Entry 4BED (electron microscopy, 9.00 A resolution (very low resolution: no residue pairs are listed; an interface is given only as per-side residue counts)); this record covers chains A and B of the 4 polymer chains in the assembly.

[Chain A]
Protein: Hemocyanin KLH1
Organism: Megathura crenulata
Reference sequence: Q53IP9 (Q53IP9_MEGCR); aligned to UniProt positions 17-1680 over residues 1-1664 (the alignment contains insertions or deletions, so no single offset holds)
Amino-acid sequence (1664 residues; numbered 1 to 1664; the number before each row is that of its first residue):
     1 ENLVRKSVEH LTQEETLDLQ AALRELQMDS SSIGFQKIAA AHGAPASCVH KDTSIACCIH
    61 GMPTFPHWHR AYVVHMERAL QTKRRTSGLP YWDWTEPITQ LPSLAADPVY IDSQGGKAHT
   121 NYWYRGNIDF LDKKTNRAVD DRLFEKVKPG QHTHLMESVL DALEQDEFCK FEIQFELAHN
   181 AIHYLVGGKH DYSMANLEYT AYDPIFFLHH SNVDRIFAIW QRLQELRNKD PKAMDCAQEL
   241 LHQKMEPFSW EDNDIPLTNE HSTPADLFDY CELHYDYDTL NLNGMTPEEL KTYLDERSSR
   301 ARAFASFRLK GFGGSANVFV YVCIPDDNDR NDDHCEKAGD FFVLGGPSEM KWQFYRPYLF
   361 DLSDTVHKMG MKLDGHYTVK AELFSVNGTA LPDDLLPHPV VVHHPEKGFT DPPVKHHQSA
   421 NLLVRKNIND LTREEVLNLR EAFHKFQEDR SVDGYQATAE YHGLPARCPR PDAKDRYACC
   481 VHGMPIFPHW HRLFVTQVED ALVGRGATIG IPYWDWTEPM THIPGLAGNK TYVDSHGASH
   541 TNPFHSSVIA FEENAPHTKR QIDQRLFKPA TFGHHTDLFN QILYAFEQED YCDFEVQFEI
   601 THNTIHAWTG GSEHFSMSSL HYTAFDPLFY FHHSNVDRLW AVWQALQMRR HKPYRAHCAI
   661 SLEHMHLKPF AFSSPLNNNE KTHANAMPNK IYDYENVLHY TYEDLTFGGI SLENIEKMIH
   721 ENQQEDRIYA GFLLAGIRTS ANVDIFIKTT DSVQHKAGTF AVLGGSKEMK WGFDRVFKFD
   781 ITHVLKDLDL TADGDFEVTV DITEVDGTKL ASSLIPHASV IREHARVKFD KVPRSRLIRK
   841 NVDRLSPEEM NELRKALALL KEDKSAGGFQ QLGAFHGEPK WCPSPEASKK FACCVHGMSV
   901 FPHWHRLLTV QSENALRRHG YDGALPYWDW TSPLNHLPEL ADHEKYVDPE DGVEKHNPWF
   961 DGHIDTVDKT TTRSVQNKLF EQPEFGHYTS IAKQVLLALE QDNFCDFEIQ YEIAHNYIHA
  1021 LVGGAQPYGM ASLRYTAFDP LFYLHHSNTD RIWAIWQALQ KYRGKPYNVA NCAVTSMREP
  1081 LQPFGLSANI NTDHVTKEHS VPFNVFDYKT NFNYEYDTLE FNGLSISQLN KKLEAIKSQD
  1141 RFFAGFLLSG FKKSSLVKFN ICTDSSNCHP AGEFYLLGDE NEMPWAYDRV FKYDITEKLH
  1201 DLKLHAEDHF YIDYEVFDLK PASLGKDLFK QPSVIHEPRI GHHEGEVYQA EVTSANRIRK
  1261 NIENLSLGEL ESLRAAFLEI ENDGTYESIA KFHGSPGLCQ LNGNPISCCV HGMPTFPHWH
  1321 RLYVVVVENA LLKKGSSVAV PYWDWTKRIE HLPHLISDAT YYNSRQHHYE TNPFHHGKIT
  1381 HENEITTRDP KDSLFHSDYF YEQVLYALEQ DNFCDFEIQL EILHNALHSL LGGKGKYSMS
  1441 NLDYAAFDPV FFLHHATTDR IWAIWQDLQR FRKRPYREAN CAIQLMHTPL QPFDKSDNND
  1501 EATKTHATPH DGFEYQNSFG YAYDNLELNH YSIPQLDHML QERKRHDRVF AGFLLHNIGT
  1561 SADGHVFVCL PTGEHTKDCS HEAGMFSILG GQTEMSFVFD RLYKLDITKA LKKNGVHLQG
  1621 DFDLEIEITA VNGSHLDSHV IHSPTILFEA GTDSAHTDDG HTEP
Construct notes: conflict Asp129 (Gly145 in Q53IP9), Val139 (Ala155 in Q53IP9), Ala162 (Pro178 in Q53IP9), Ala178 (Pro194 in Q53IP9), Tyr275 (Asn in Q53IP9); insertion (259-274)
Disulfide bonds: Cys48-Cys57, Cys169-Cys236, Cys323-Cys335, Cys468-Cys479, Cys592-Cys658, Cys882-Cys893, Cys1005-Cys1072, Cys1162-Cys1168, Cys1299-Cys1308, Cys1414-Cys1481, Cys1569-Cys1579
Ion coordination: cu2-o2 cluster Cu site 1: His42, His60, His69, His179, His183, His210; cu2-o2 cluster Cu site 2: His462, His482, His491, His602, His606, His633; cu2-o2 cluster Cu site 3: His876, His896, His905, His1015, His1019, His1046; cu2-o2 cluster Cu site 4: His1293, His1311, His1320, His1424, His1428, His1455
Small-molecule neighbours:
  - cu2-o2 cluster (CUO), molecule 1: His42, Cys58, His60, Phe65, His69, His179, His183, Leu197, Phe206, His210
  - cu2-o2 cluster (CUO), molecule 2: His462, Cys480, His482, Phe487, His491, His602, His606, Thr623, Phe629, His633, Leu763
  - cu2-o2 cluster (CUO), molecule 3: His876, Cys894, His896, Phe901, His905, His1015, His1019, Leu1033, Phe1042, His1046, Leu1177
  - cu2-o2 cluster (CUO), molecule 4: His1293, Cys1309, His1311, Phe1316, His1320, His1424, His1428, Phe1451, His1455

[Chain B]
Protein: Hemocyanin KLH1
Organism: Megathura crenulata
Reference sequence: Q53IP9 (Q53IP9_MEGCR); residues 1665-3398 here correspond to UniProt positions 1675-3408 (UniProt number = residue number + 10)
Amino-acid sequence (1734 residues; each row starts with the number of its first residue):
  1665 VMIRKDITQL DKRQQLSLVK ALESMKADHS SDGFQAIASF HALPPLCPSP AASKRFACCV
  1725 HGMATFPQWH RLYTVQFQDS LRKHGAVVGL PYWDWTLPRS ELPELLTVST IHDPETGRDI
  1785 PNPFIGSKIE FEGENVHTKR DINRDRLFQG STKTHHNWFI EQALLALEQT NYCDFEVQFE
  1845 IMHNGVHTWV GGKEPYGIGH LHYASYDPLF YIHHSQTDRI WAIWQSLQRF RGLSGSEANC
  1905 AVNLMKTPLK PFSFGAPYNL NDHTHDFSKP EDTFDYQKFG YIYDTLEFAG WSIRGIDHIV
  1965 RNRQEHSRVF AGFLLEGFGT SATVDFQVCR TAGDCEDAGY FTVLGGEKEM PWAFDRLYKY
  2025 DITETLDKMN LRHDEIFQIE VTITSYDGTV LDSGLIPTPS IIYDPAHHDI SSHHLSLNKV
  2085 RHDLSTLSER DIGSLKYALS SLQADTSADG FAAIASFHGL PAKCNDSHNN EVACCIHGMP
  2145 TFPHWHRLYT LQFEQALRRH GSSVAVPYWD WTKPIHNIPH LFTDKEYYDV WRNKVMPNPF
  2205 ARGYVPSHDT YTVRDVQEGL FHLTSTGEHS ALLNQALLAL EQHDYCDFAV QFEVMHNTIH
  2265 YLVGGPQVYS LSSLHYASYD PIFFIHHSFV DKVWAVWQAL QEKRGLPSDR ADCAVSLMTQ
  2325 NMRPFHYEIN HNQFTKKHAV PNDVFKYELL GYRYDNLEIG GMNLHEIEKE IKDKQHHVRV
  2385 FAGFLLHGIR TSADVQFQIC KTSEDCHHGG QIFVLGGTKE MAWAYNRLFK YDITHALHDA
  2445 HITPEDVFHP SEPFFIKVSV TAVNGTVLPA SILHAPTIIY EPGLDHHEDH HSSSMAGHGV
  2505 RKEINTLTTA EVDNLKDAMR AVMADHGPNG YQAIAAFHGN PPMCPMPDGK NYSCCTHGMA
  2565 TFPHWHRLYT KQMEDALTAH GARVGLPYWD GTTAFTALPT FVTDEEDNPF HHGHIDYLGV
  2625 DTTRSPRDKL FNDPERGSES FFYRQVLLAL EQTDFCQFEV QFEITHNAIH SWTGGLTPYG
  2685 MSTLEYTTYD PLFWLHHANT DRIWAIWQAL QEYRGLPYDH ANCEIQAMKR PLRPFSDPIN
  2745 HNAFTHSNAK PTDVFEYSRF NFQYDNLRFH GMTIKKLEHE LEKQKEEDRT FAAFLLHGIK
  2805 KSADVSFDVC NHDGECHFAG TFAILGGEHE MPWSFDRLFR YDITQVLKQM HLEYDSDFTF
  2865 HMRIIDTSGK QLPSDLIKMP TVEHSPGGKH HEKHHEDHHE DILVRKNIHS LSHHEAEELR
  2925 DALYKLQNDE SHGGYEHIAG FHGYPNLCPE KGDEKYPCCV HGMSIFPHWH RLHTIQFERA
  2985 LKKHGSHLGI PYWDWTQTIS SLPTFFADSG NNNPFFKYHI RSINQDTVRD VNEAIFQQTK
  3045 FGEFSSIFYL ALQALEEDNY CDFEVQYEIL HNEVHALIGG AEKYSMSTLE YSAFDPYFMI
  3105 HHASLDKIWI IWQELQKRRV KPAHAGSCAG DIMHVPLHPF NYESVNNDDF TRENSLPNAV
  3165 VDSHRFNYKY DNLNLHGHNI EELEEVLRSL RLKSRVFAGF VLSGIRTTAV VKVYIKSGTD
  3225 SDDEYAGSFV ILGGAKEMPW AYERLYRFDI TETVHNLNLT DDHVKFRFDL KKYDHTELDA
  3285 SVLPAPIIVR RPNNAVFDII EIPIGKDVNL PPKVVVKRGT KIMFMSVDEA VTTPMLNLGS
  3345 YTAMFKCKVP PFSFHAFELG KMYSVESGDY FMTASTTELC NDNNLRIHVH VDDE
Disulfide bonds: Cys1711-Cys1722, Cys1837-Cys1904, Cys1993-Cys1999, Cys2128-Cys2138, Cys2250-Cys2317, Cys2404-Cys2410, Cys2548-Cys2558, Cys2660-Cys2727, Cys2814-Cys2820, Cys2952-Cys2962, Cys3065-Cys3132, Cys3351-Cys3384
Ion coordination: cu2-o2 cluster Cu site 1: His1705, His1725, His1734, His1847, His1851, His1878; cu2-o2 cluster Cu site 2: His2122, His2141, His2150, His2260, His2264, His2291; cu2-o2 cluster Cu site 3: His2542, His2561, His2570, His2670, His2674, His2701; cu2-o2 cluster Cu site 4: His2946, His2965, His2974, His3075, His3079, His3106
Small-molecule neighbours:
  - cu2-o2 cluster (CUO), molecule 1: His1705, His1725, Phe1730, His1734, His1847, His1851, Leu1865, Phe1874, His1878, Leu2008
  - cu2-o2 cluster (CUO), molecule 2: His2122, Cys2139, His2141, Phe2146, His2150, His2260, His2264, Phe2287, His2291
  - cu2-o2 cluster (CUO), molecule 3: His2542, Cys2559, His2561, Phe2566, His2570, His2670, His2674, Leu2688, Thr2691, Phe2697, His2701
  - cu2-o2 cluster (CUO), molecule 4: His2946, Cys2963, His2965, Phe2970, Trp2973, His2974, His3075, His3079, Leu3093, Phe3102, His3106, Leu3236

[Interface between chain A and chain B]
At this resolution (9 A) residue pairs are not listed: 45 residues of chain A and 49 of chain B lie at the interface.

[In short]
Chain A and chain B form an interface of 45 and 49 residues respectively. Ligands of chain A: 4 copies of
cu2-o2 cluster. Chain B binds 4 copies of cu2-o2 cluster. His42(A), His60(A), His69(A), His179(A), His183(A)
and His210(A) form the cu2-o2 cluster Cu site 1.
Chain A is Hemocyanin KLH1 and chain B is Hemocyanin KLH1, both from Megathura crenulata; the structure,
Keyhole limpet hemocyanin (KLH): 9A cryoEM structure and molecular model of the KLH1 didecamer reveal the ...,
was determined by electron microscopy.
